Entry 9GZM (electron microscopy, 3.40 A resolution); this record covers chains A and T of the 6 polymer chains in the assembly.

[Chain A]
Name: DNA-directed RNA polymerase, mitochondrial
Organism: Homo sapiens
Notes: EC 2.7.7.6
UniProt: O00411 (RPOM_HUMAN); residue numbers follow UniProt; this construct covers 43-1230
Amino-acid sequence (1188 residues; row label = number of the first residue in the row):
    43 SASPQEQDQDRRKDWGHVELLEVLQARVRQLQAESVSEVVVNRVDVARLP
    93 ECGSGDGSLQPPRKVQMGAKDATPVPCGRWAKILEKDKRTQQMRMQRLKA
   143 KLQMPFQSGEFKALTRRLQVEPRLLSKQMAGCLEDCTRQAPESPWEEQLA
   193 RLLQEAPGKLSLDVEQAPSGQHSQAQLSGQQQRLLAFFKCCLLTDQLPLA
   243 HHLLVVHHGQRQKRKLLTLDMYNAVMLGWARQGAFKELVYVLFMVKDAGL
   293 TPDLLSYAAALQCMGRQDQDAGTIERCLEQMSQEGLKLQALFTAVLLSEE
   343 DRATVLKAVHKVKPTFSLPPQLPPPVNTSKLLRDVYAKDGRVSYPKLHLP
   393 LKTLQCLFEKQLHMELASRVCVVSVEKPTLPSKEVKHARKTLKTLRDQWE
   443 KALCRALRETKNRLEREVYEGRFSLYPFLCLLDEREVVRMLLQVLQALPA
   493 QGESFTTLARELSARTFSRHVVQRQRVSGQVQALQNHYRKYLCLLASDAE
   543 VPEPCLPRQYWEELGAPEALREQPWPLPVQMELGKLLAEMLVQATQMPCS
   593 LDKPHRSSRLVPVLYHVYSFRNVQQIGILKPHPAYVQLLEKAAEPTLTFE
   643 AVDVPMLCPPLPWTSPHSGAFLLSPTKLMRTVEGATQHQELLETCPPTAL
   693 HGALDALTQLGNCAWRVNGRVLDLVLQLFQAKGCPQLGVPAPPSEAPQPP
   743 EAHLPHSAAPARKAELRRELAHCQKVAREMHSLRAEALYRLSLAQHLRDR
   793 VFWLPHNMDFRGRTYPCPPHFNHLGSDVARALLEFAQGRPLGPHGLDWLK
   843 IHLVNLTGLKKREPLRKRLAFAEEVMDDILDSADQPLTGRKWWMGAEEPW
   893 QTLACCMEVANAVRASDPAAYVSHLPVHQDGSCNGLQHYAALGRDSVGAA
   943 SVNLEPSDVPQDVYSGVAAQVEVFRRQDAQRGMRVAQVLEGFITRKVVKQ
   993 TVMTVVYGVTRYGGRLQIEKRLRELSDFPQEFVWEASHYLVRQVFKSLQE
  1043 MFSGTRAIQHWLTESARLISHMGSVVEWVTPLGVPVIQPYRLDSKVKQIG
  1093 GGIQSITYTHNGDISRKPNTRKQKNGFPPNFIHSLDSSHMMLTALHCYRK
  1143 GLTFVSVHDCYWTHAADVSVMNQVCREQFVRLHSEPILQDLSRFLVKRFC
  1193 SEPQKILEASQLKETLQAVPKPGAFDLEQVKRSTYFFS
Not modelled in the structure: 43-121, 147-156, 200-216, 741-754
Ion coordination: Mg2+: Asp922, Gly923, Asp1151 (together with GTP)
Residues lining bound ligands: GTP (guanosine-5'-triphosphate): Arg805, Asp922, Gly923, Ser924, Cys925, Asn926, Gly927, Tyr956, Arg987, Lys991, Gln992, Met995, Thr996, Tyr999, Pro1121, His1125, Asp1151
UniProt features mapped onto this chain:
  - active site: Asp922, Lys991, Asp1151
  - natural variant: Gln149 to Ser1230 (deletion: In COXPD55), His250 (H250D: In COXPD55), Pro566 (P566S: In COXPD55), Ser611 (S611F: In COXPD55), Phe641 (F641L: In COXPD55), Pro742 to Pro747 (deletion: In COXPD55), Pro810 (P810S: In COXPD55; uncertain significance), Asp870 (D870N: In COXPD55; uncertain significance), Cys925 to Ser1230 (deletion: In COXPD55), Arg1013 (R1013C: In COXPD55), Ser1193 (S1193F: In COXPD55)
What the authors report for this chain:
  - conformationally variable residues (order/disorder transition): Arg159 to Pro199
  - binding site for Non-template strand DNA: Arg1003, Arg1007, Trp1026, Arg1113, Lys1116
  - binding site for Template strand DNA (chain T): Thr498, Arg502, Val674, Glu675, Thr1101, Asn1103, Arg1113, Lys1114
  - binding site for GTP: Tyr956, Arg987, Lys991, Tyr999
  - Mg2+ coordination: Asp922, Gly923, Asp1151
  - catalytic residues: Asp922, Asp1151
  - mutagenesis - W1026A: decreased catalytic activity

[Chain T]
Molecule: Template strand DNA
Sequence (56 nucleotides; numbered -1 to 54; the number before each row is that of its first residue; numbers below 1 keep their minus sign (DC-1 is residue -1)):
    -1 CAAATTTTATCTCCAGGCGGTATGCACTTTTAACAGTCACCCCCCAACTA
    49 ACACAT
Not modelled in the structure: -1, 50-54

[Interface between chain A and chain T]
Pairs across the interface - 57 pairs, chain A then chain T:
  Arg253(A) - DT26(T)  salt bridge to the phosphate
  Gln254(A) - DC25(T)  phosphate contact
  Gln254(A) - DT26(T)  phosphate contact
  Thr498(A) - DG15(T)  base contact
  Arg502(A) - DG14(T)  hydrogen bond to the base
  Arg502(A) - DG15(T)  hydrogen bond to the base
  Tyr610(A) - DG17(T)  hydrogen bond to the phosphate
  Tyr610(A) - DG18(T)  hydrogen bond to the phosphate
  Gln616(A) - DC16(T)  sugar contact
  Gln617(A) - DC16(T)  hydrogen bond to the base
  Gln617(A) - DG17(T)  hydrogen bond to the base
  Ile618(A) - DC16(T)  phosphate contact
  Ile618(A) - DG17(T)  phosphate contact
  Gly619(A) - DG17(T)  hydrogen bond to the phosphate
  Arg672(A) - DC12(T)  hydrogen bond to the phosphate
  Arg672(A) - DA13(T)  salt bridge to the phosphate
  Thr673(A) - DA13(T)  base contact
  Val674(A) - DA13(T)  sugar contact
  Val674(A) - DG14(T)  base contact
  Glu675(A) - DA13(T)  base contact
  Glu675(A) - DG14(T)  base contact
  Asp801(A) - DC11(T)  phosphate contact
  Asp801(A) - DC12(T)  sugar contact
  Phe802(A) - DC11(T)  sugar contact
  Arg803(A) - DC11(T)  sugar contact
  Tyr807(A) - DC11(T)  sugar contact
  Tyr807(A) - DC12(T)  sugar contact
  Gln992(A) - DC9(T)  base contact
  Thr996(A) - DC9(T)  base contact
  Tyr999(A) - DC9(T)  base contact
  Gly1000(A) - DC9(T)  sugar contact
  Val1001(A) - DC9(T)  phosphate contact
  Thr1002(A) - DT8(T)  phosphate contact
  Thr1002(A) - DC9(T)  hydrogen bond to the phosphate
  Tyr1004(A) - DT8(T)  stacking on the base
  Gly1005(A) - DC9(T)  phosphate contact
  Gln1009(A) - DC9(T)  base contact
  Tyr1082(A) - DT10(T)  hydrogen bond to the phosphate
  Tyr1082(A) - DC11(T)  hydrogen bond to the phosphate
  Gln1096(A) - DG17(T)  hydrogen bond to the phosphate
  Gln1096(A) - DG18(T)  phosphate contact
  Ser1097(A) - DG17(T)  phosphate contact
  Ser1097(A) - DG18(T)  hydrogen bond to the phosphate
  Ile1098(A) - DG17(T)  phosphate contact
  Thr1099(A) - DG15(T)  sugar contact
  Thr1099(A) - DC16(T)  sugar contact
  Thr1099(A) - DG17(T)  hydrogen bond to the phosphate
  Tyr1100(A) - DG15(T)  base contact
  Thr1101(A) - DG15(T)  hydrogen bond to the base
  Asn1103(A) - DG14(T)  hydrogen bond to the base
  Arg1113(A) - DA7(T)  phosphate contact
  Lys1114(A) - DT10(T)  salt bridge to the phosphate
  Asn1117(A) - DC9(T)  phosphate contact
  Gly1118(A) - DT10(T)  sugar contact
  Pro1121(A) - DT10(T)  sugar contact
  Asn1122(A) - DT10(T)  sugar contact
  His1125(A) - DT10(T)  base contact
Interface residues without a listed pair, chain A (45 interface residues in all): Gln252, Leu569, Met573, Ile1095
Interface residues without a listed pair, chain T (16 interface residues in all): DT6, DT27

[Summary]
The interface between chain A and chain T involves 45 residues on one side and 16 on the other; the contacts
include 16 hydrogen bonds, 3 salt bridges and 1 aromatic stacking contact. Polar pairs include
Arg502(A)-DG14(T), Arg502(A)-DG15(T) and Gln617(A)-DC16(T). From the paper: catalytic residues Asp922(A) and
Asp1151(A); W1026A of chain A reduces catalytic activity.
Chain A is DNA-directed RNA polymerase, mitochondrial (Homo sapiens) and chain T is Template strand DNA; the
structure, Cryo-EM structure of the human mitochondrial RNA polymerase transcription initiation complex
(POLRMT/TFAM/TFB2M/DNA/RNA) with a 2-mer RNA ..., was determined by electron microscopy (same publication as
9GZN, 9GZO, 9R95 and 9R96).
